Entry 2A9W (X-ray diffraction, 1.65 A resolution); this record covers chains A and B.

Chain A (and B):
Molecule: Thymidylate synthase
Source organism: Escherichia coli
Notes: EC 2.1.1.45; chain B of this document is another copy of the same molecule, construct and numbering; everything in this record applies to it too
Reference sequence: P0A884 (TYSY_ECOLI); numbering as in UniProt (aligned over 1-264)
Amino-acid sequence (264 residues; row label = number of the first residue in the row):
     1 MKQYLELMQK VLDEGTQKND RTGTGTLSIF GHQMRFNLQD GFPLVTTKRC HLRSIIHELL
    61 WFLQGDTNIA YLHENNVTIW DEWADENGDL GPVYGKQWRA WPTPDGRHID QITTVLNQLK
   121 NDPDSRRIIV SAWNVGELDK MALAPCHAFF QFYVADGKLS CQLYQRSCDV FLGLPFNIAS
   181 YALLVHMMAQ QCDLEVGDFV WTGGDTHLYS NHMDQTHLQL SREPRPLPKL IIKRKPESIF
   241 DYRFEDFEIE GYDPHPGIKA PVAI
Covalently attached groups: beta-mercaptoethanol (BME) linked to C146, C168
Modified residues: M1 (n-(dihydroxymethyl)-l-methionine; CXM)
Construct notes: modified residue (1)
Ligand contacts:
  - GA9 (3,3-bis(3-bromo-4-hydroxyphenyl)-7-chloro-1h,3H-benzo[de]isochromen-1-one): H51, R53, S54, T78, I79, E82, W83, L172, G173, F176, N177, K259, A260, V262
  - 2'-deoxyuridine 5'-monophosphate (UMP): R21, H147, Q165, R166, S167, D169, G173, N177, H207, Y209
UniProt features mapped onto this chain:
  - active site: C146 (Nucleophile)
  - binding site (dUMP): R21, R126, R127, R166 to D169, N177, H207 to Y209
  - binding site ((6R)-5,10-methylene-5,6,7,8-tetrahydrofolate): H51, D169, A263
  - mutagenesis: C50 (C50Y: Shows 0.2% of wild-type catalytic activity, but substrate affinity is not affected), R126 (R126E: Shows 2000-fold decrease in catalytic activity and 600-fold decrease in affinity for dUMP), N177 (N177A: Shows 200-fold decrease in catalytic activity, 20-fold decrease in affinity for dUMP, and 10-fold decrease in affinity for mTHF)

Chain A / chain B interface:
Contacting residue pairs - 103 pairs, chain A then chain B:
  T16(A) - D156(B)  hydrogen bond
  K18(A) - D124(B)
  K18(A) - Y153(B)
  K18(A) - V154(B)  hydrogen bond (side chain-backbone)
  N19(A) - D124(B)
  D20(A) - R126(B)  salt bridge
  R21(A) - R126(B)
  T26(A) - R126(B)
  S28(A) - Y153(B)  hydrogen bond
  I29(A) - Y153(B)
  F30(A) - R35(B)  hydrogen bond (backbone-side chain)
  F30(A) - Q151(B)
  F30(A) - Y153(B)  hydrophobic
  F30(A) - S160(B)
  F30(A) - C161(B)
  F30(A) - Q162(B)
  G31(A) - Q33(B)
  G31(A) - R35(B)  hydrogen bond (backbone-side chain)
  G31(A) - Q162(B)
  H32(A) - Q33(B)
  H32(A) - R35(B)
  Q33(A) - G31(B)
  Q33(A) - H32(B)
  Q33(A) - Q33(B)
  Q33(A) - T202(B)
  R35(A) - F30(B)  hydrogen bond (side chain-backbone)
  R35(A) - G31(B)  hydrogen bond (side chain-backbone)
  W101(A) - W101(B)  hydrophobic
  W101(A) - W133(B)
  W101(A) - N134(B)
  W101(A) - V135(B)
  W101(A) - G136(B)
  P102(A) - P104(B)  hydrophobic
  T103(A) - G136(B)
  P104(A) - P102(B)  hydrophobic
  I109(A) - V135(B)  hydrophobic
  Q111(A) - V135(B)
  D124(A) - K18(B)  salt bridge
  R126(A) - D20(B)
  R126(A) - T26(B)
  R126(A) - R166(B)  hydrogen bond (backbone-side chain)
  R126(A) - S167(B)
  R126(A) - D205(B)
  R126(A) - H207(B)
  R126(A) - Y209(B)  hydrogen bond
  R127(A) - L138(B)
  R127(A) - A144(B)
  R127(A) - R166(B)
  I129(A) - W133(B)
  I129(A) - R166(B)
  S131(A) - W133(B)
  W133(A) - W101(B)
  W133(A) - I129(B)
  W133(A) - S131(B)
  W133(A) - F149(B)  hydrophobic
  N134(A) - W101(B)
  V135(A) - W101(B)
  V135(A) - I109(B)  hydrophobic
  V135(A) - Q111(B)
  G136(A) - W101(B)
  G136(A) - T103(B)
  L138(A) - R127(B)
  A144(A) - R127(B)
  F149(A) - W133(B)  hydrophobic
  F149(A) - F149(B)  hydrophobic
  F149(A) - Y164(B)  hydrophobic
  Q151(A) - F30(B)
  Q151(A) - Y164(B)  hydrogen bond
  Q151(A) - R166(B)  hydrogen bond (side chain-backbone)
  Q151(A) - G204(B)
  Y153(A) - K18(B)
  Y153(A) - S28(B)  hydrogen bond
  Y153(A) - I29(B)
  Y153(A) - F30(B)  hydrophobic
  Y153(A) - D205(B)
  V154(A) - K18(B)
  D156(A) - T16(B)  hydrogen bond
  S160(A) - F30(B)
  C161(A) - F30(B)
  Q162(A) - F30(B)
  Q162(A) - G31(B)
  Q162(A) - Y164(B)  hydrogen bond
  Q162(A) - T202(B)
  Q162(A) - G203(B)
  Q162(A) - G204(B)
  Y164(A) - F149(B)  hydrophobic
  Y164(A) - Q151(B)  hydrogen bond
  Y164(A) - Q162(B)  hydrogen bond
  R166(A) - R126(B)  hydrogen bond (side chain-backbone)
  R166(A) - R127(B)
  R166(A) - I129(B)
  R166(A) - Q151(B)  hydrogen bond (backbone-side chain)
  S167(A) - R126(B)
  T202(A) - Q33(B)
  T202(A) - Q162(B)
  T202(A) - T202(B)
  G203(A) - Q162(B)
  G204(A) - Q151(B)
  G204(A) - Q162(B)
  D205(A) - R126(B)
  D205(A) - Y153(B)
  H207(A) - R126(B)
  Y209(A) - R126(B)  hydrogen bond
Other interface residues (no listed pair), chain A (53 interface residues in all): R107, D139, A148, F152, A155, V200
Other interface residues (no listed pair), chain B (53 interface residues in all): N19, R107, P123, D139, A148, F152, A155, V200

Overview:
Chain A and chain B each contribute 53 residues to their interface; the contacts include 19 hydrogen bonds and
2 salt bridges. Polar contacts include D20(A)-R126(B), D124(A)-K18(B) and T16(A)-D156(B). Bound to chain A:
2'-deoxyuridine 5'-monophosphate and compound GA9.
Chain A and chain B are both Thymidylate synthase (Escherichia coli); the structure, E. coli TS complexed with
dUMP and inhibitor GA9, was determined by X-ray diffraction, deposited together with 2AAZ.
